Entry 8RT0 (X-ray diffraction, 2.19 A resolution); this record covers chain A.

[Chain A]
Name: Outer capsid protein VP5
Organism: Bluetongue virus
UniProtKB: R4J9Y2 (R4J9Y2_9REOV); residues 44-527 here = UniProt positions 44-527
Sequence (490 residues; numbered 38 to 527; the number before each row is that of its first residue):
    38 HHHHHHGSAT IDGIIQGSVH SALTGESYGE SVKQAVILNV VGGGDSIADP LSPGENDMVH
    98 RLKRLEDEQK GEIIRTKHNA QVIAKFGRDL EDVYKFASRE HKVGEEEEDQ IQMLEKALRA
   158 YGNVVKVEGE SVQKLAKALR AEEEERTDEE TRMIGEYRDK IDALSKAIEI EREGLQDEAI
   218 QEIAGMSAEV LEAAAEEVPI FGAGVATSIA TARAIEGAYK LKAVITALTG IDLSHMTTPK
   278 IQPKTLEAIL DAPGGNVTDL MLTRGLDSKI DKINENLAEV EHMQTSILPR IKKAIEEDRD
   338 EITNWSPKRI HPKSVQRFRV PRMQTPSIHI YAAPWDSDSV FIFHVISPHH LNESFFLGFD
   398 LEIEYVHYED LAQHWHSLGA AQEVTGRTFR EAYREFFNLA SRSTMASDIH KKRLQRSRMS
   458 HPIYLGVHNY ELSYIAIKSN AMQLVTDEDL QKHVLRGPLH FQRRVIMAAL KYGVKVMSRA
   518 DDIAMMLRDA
Disordered / not traced: 38-64, 140-360, 417-422, 516-527
Differences from the reference sequence: expression tag (38-43); conflict Ala178 (Val in R4J9Y2)
From the paper describing this entry:
  - conformationally variable residues: Pro90 to Lys139, Gln410 to Val421

[In short]
The paper reports conformational variability at Pro90 and Gln410.
Chain A is Outer capsid protein VP5 (Bluetongue virus); the structure, BTV-15 VP5 pH 6.0, was determined by
X-ray diffraction, deposited together with 8RT1.
